6ASX - chains R and I of the 8 polymer chains in the assembly; structure by electron microscopy, 3.80 A resolution.

Chain R:
Molecule: 29-nt RNA strand
Sequence (29 nucleotides; numbered 1 to 29; the number before each row is that of its first residue):
     1 CCUGACUAGUCUUUCAGGCGAUGUGUGCU
Disordered / not traced: 6-13
Metal / ion sites: Mg2+: U29 (shared with 3 residues of chain J)

Chain I:
Molecule: DNA-directed RNA polymerase subunit beta
Organism: Escherichia coli (strain K12)
Notes: EC 2.7.7.6
Reference sequence: P0A8V2 (RPOB_ECOLI); residues 1-1342 here = UniProt positions 1-1342
Sequence (1342 residues; numbered 1 to 1342; the number before each row is that of its first residue):
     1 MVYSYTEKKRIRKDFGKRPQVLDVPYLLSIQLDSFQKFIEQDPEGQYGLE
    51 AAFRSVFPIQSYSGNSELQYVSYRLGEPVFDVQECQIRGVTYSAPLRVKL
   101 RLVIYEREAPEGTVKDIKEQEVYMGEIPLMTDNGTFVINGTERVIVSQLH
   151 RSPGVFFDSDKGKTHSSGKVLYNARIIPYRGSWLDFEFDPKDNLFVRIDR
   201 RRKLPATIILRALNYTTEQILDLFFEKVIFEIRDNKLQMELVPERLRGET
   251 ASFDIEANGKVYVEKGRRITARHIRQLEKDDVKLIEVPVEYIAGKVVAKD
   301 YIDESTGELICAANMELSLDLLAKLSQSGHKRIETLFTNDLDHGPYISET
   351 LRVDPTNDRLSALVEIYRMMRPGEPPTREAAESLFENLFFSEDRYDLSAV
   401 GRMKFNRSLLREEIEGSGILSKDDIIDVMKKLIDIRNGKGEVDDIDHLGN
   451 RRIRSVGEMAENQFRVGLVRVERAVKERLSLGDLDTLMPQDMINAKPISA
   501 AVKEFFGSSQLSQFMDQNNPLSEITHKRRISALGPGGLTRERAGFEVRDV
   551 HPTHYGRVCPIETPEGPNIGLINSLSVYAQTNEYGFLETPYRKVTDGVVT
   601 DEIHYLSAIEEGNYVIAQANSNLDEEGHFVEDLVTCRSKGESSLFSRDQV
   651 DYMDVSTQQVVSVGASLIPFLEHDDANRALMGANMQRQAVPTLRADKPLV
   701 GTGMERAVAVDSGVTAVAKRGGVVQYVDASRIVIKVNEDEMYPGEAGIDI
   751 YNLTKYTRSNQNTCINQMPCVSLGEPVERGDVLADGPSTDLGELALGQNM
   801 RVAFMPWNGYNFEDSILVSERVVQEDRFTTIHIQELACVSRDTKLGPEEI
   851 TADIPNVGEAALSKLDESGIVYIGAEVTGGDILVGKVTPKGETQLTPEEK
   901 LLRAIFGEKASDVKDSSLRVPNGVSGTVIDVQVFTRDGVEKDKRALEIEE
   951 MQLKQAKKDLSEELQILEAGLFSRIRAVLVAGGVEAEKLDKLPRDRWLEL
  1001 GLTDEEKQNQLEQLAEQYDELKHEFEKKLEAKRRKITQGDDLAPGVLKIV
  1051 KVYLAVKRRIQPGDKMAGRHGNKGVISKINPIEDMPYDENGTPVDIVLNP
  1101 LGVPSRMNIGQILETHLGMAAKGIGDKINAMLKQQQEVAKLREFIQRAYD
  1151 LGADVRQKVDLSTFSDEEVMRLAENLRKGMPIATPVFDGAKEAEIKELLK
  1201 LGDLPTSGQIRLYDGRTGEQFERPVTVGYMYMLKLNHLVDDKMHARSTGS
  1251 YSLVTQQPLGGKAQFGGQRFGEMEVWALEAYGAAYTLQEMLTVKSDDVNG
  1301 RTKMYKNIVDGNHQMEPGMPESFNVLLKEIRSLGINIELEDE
Disordered / not traced: 1, 891-912, 1342
Curated features (UniProtKB/Swiss-Prot):
  - modified residue (N6-acetyllysine): Lys1022, Lys1200
  - mutagenesis: Ile561 (I561S: Resistant to antibiotics salinamide A and B), Ile569 (I569S: Resistant to antibiotics salinamide A and B), Ala665 (A665E: Resistant to antibiotics salinamide A and B), Asp675 (D675A/G: Resistant to antibiotics salinamide A and B), Asn677 (N677H/K: Resistant to antibiotics salinamide A and B), Leu680 (L680M: Resistant to antibiotics salinamide A and B), Glu813 (E813K: Disrupts the enzyme's active center)

How chain R and chain I interact:
Contacting residue pairs (22; chain R residue first):
  C1(R) with Thr1248(I), sugar contact; Gly1249(I), hydrogen bond to the sugar; Tyr1251(I), sugar contact
  C2(R) with Thr1248(I), sugar contact
  G4(R) with Asn856(I), sugar contact
  A5(R) with Asn856(I), hydrogen bond to the sugar
  C19(R) with Tyr1251(I), base contact; Leu1253(I), sugar contact
  G20(R) with Leu1259(I), phosphate contact
  A21(R) with Val1254(I), phosphate contact
  U24(R) with Gln510(I), phosphate contact
  G25(R) with Gln510(I), sugar contact; Gln513(I), phosphate contact; Arg540(I), salt bridge to the phosphate
  U26(R) with Arg540(I), salt bridge to the phosphate
  G27(R) with Pro564(I), phosphate contact; Arg687(I), salt bridge to the phosphate; Gln688(I), hydrogen bond to the phosphate; His1237(I), sugar contact
  C28(R) with Gln688(I), phosphate contact
  U29(R) with Lys1065(I), salt bridge to the phosphate; Lys1073(I), salt bridge to the phosphate
Other interface residues (no listed pair), chain R (15 interface residues in all): G17, G18
Other interface residues (no listed pair), chain I (23 interface residues in all): Ser509, Asn568, Lys914, Arg919, Ser1250, Ser1252, Gln1264

Overview:
15 residues of chain R face 23 of chain I across their interface; the contacts include 3 hydrogen bonds and 5
salt bridges. Among the polar pairs are C1(R)-Gly1249(I), A5(R)-Asn856(I) and G27(R)-Gln688(I). UniProt lists
7 mutagenesis sites on chain I.
Here chain R is a 29-nt RNA strand and chain I is DNA-directed RNA polymerase subunit beta (Escherichia coli
(strain K12)). Entry 6ASX (CryoEM structure of E.coli his pause elongation complex) was determined by electron
microscopy, deposited together with 6BJS.
